PDB entry 3VEF | X-ray diffraction, 2.64 A resolution | chains B and C of the 3 polymer chains in the assembly

Chain B (and C):
Name: DypB
Source organism: Rhodococcus jostii
Notes: EC 1.11.1.-; chain C of this document is another copy of the same molecule, construct and numbering; everything in this record applies to it too
Reference sequence: Q0SE24 (Q0SE24_RHOSR); residue numbers follow UniProt; this construct covers 1-350
Sequence (353 residues; each row starts with the number of its first residue; numbers below 1 keep their minus sign (Gly-2 is residue -2)):
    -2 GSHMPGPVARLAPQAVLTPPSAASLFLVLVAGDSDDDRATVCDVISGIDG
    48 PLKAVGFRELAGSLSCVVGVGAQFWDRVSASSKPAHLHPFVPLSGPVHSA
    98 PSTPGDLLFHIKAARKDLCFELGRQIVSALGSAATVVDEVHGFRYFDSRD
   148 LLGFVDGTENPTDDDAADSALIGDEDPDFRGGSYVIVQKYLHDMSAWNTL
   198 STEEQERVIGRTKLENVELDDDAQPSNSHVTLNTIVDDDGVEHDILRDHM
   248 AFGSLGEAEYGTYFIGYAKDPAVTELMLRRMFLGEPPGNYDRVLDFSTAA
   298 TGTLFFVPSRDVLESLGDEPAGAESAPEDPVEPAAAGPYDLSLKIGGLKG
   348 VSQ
Not modelled in the structure: -2 to 5, 316-350 (chain C: -2 to 5, 314-350)
Sequence notes: expression tag (-2 to 0); engineered mutation His246 (Asn in Q0SE24)
Metal / ion sites: heme Fe near His226 (its only coordinating residue here)
Ligand contacts: heme (HEM): Asp147, Leu149, Phe151, Val152, Asp153, Gly154, Thr155, Glu156, Gln185, Tyr187, His189, Ile206, Arg208, Asn213, Glu215, His226, Val227, Asn230, Thr231, Ile242, Arg244, Thr259, Phe261, Thr271, Met274, Leu275, Met278, Val290, Ser294
From the paper describing this entry:
  - mutagenesis - N246H: abolished catalytic activity
  - catalytic residues: Arg244

Interface between chain B and chain C:
Contacting residue pairs (10; chain B residue first):
  Arg146(B) with Leu211(C)
  Ser198(B) with Glu200(C)
  Thr199(B) with Thr199(C); Glu200(C), hydrogen bond (backbone-side chain)
  Glu200(B) with Ser198(C); Thr199(C), hydrogen bond (side chain-backbone); Glu200(C)
  Leu211(B) with Arg146(C); Gly150(C)
  Glu212(B) with Lys210(C), salt bridge
Also at the interface, not in a pair above, chain B (7 interface residues in all): Gly150

Summary:
Chain B and chain C each contribute 7 residues to their interface; the contacts include 2 hydrogen bonds and 1
salt bridge. Polar pairs include Glu212(B)-Lys210(C) and Thr199(B)-Glu200(C). Chain B binds heme. The paper
reports the catalytic residue Arg244(B); N246H of chain B abolishes catalytic activity.
Chain B and chain C are both DypB (Rhodococcus jostii); the structure, Rhodococcus jostii RHA1 DypB N246H
variant in complex with heme, was determined by X-ray diffraction (same publication as 3VEC, 3VED, 3VEE and
3VEG).
